6E4W - chains B and C of the 3 polymer chains in the assembly; structure by X-ray diffraction, 3.35 A resolution.

[Chain B]
Protein: 5'-AMP-activated protein kinase subunit beta-1
From: Rattus norvegicus
UniProtKB: P80386 (AAKB1_RAT); residues 68-270 here = UniProt positions 68-270
Sequence (204 residues; each row starts with the number of its first residue):
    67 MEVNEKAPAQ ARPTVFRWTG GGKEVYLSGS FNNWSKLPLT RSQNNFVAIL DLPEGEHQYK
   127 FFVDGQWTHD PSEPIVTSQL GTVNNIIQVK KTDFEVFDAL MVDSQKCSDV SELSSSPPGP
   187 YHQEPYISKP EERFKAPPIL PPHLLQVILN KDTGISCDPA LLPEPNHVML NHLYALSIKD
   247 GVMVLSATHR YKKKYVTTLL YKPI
Unresolved in the structure: 67-78, 172-200, 218-221
Sequence notes: initiating methionine (67)
Modified / non-standard residues: Ser108 (phosphoserine; SEP)
UniProt features mapped onto this chain:
  - modified residue: Ser96 (Phosphoserine), Ser101 (Phosphoserine), Ser108 (Phosphoserine), Thr148 (Phosphothreonine), Ser182 (Phosphoserine), Lys201 (N6-succinyllysine)
  - mutagenesis: Trp100 (W100G: Abolishes glycogen-binding; W100L: Partially inhibits glycogen-binding), Lys126 (K126Q: Abolishes glycogen-binding), Leu146 (L146A: Significantly reduces glycogen-binding), Asn150 (N150K: Abolishes glycogen-binding; N150Q: Significantly reduces glycogen-binding)
Residues lining bound ligands: HUG (1-O-(4,6-difluoro-5-{4-[(2S)-oxan-2-yl]phenyl}-1H-indole-3-carbonyl)-beta-D-glucopyranuronic acid): Val81, Arg83, Thr85, Thr106, Arg107, Ser108, Asn110, Asn111, Val113, Ile115

[Chain C]
Protein: 5'-AMP-activated protein kinase subunit gamma-1
From: Rattus norvegicus
UniProtKB: P80385 (AAKG1_RAT); residues 1-330 here = UniProt positions 1-330
Sequence (330 residues; each row starts with the number of its first residue):
     1 MESVAAESAP APENEHSQET PESNSSVYTT FMKSHRCYDL IPTSSKLVVF DTSLQVKKAF
    61 FALVTNGVRA APLWDSKKQS FVGMLTITDF INILHRYYKS ALVQIYELEE HKIETWREVY
   121 LQDSFKPLVC ISPNASLFDA VSSLIRNKIH RLPVIDPESG NTLYILTHKR ILKFLKLFIT
   181 EFPKPEFMSK SLEELQIGTY ANIAMVRTTT PVYVALGIFV QHRVSALPVV DEKGRVVDIY
   241 SKFDVINLAA EKTYNNLDVS VTKALQHRSH YFEGVLKCYL HETLEAIINR LVEAEVHRLV
   301 VVDEHDVVKG IVSLSDILQA LVLTGGEKKP
Unresolved in the structure: 1-27, 181-190, 269-275, 323-330
UniProt features mapped onto this chain:
  - motif: Leu137 to Glu158 (AMPK pseudosubstrate)
  - binding site (ADP): Arg69, Met84 to Asp89, Val129, His150, Arg151, Lys169, Ser241 to Asp244, Arg268, Leu276, His297, Arg298
  - binding site (AMP): Arg69, Met84 to Asp89, Val129, His150, Arg151, Lys169, Thr199, Ala204, Ser225, Ala226, Ser241 to Asp244, Arg268, Leu276, His297, Arg298, Ser313 to Asp316
  - binding site (ATP): Arg69, Met84 to Asp89, Val129, His150, Arg151, Lys169, Ser241 to Asp244, Arg268, Leu276, His297, Arg298
  - modified residue: Ser260 (Phosphoserine), Thr262 (Phosphothreonine), Ser269 (Phosphoserine)
Residues lining bound ligands:
  - ADP (adenosine-5'-diphosphate): Arg69, Met84, Thr86, Ile87, Thr88, Asp89, Tyr120, Lys126, Pro127, Leu128, Val129, Ile149, His150, Arg151, Pro153, Lys242
  - adenosine monophosphate (AMP), molecule 1: Arg69, Ser225, Ile239, Ser241, Lys242, Phe243, Asp244, Arg268, Leu276, Val296, His297, Arg298, Leu299, Val300
  - adenosine monophosphate (AMP), molecule 2: His150, Gly198, Thr199, Asn202, Ile203, Ala204, Val224, Ser225, Ala226, Pro228, Arg298, Ile311, Ser313, Ser315, Asp316

[How chain B and chain C interact]
Pairs across the interface (56):
  Pro225(B) - Lys46(C)
  Pro225(B) - Asn66(C)
  Pro225(B) - Gly67(C)
  Ala226(B) - Ser45(C)
  Ala226(B) - Lys46(C)  hydrogen bond (backbone-backbone)
  Leu227(B) - Pro42(C)  hydrophobic
  Leu227(B) - Ser44(C)
  Leu228(B) - Ser44(C)  hydrogen bond (backbone-backbone)
  Leu228(B) - Ser45(C)
  Leu228(B) - Lys46(C)
  Pro229(B) - Ser44(C)  hydrogen bond (backbone-side chain)
  Glu230(B) - Thr43(C)
  Asp246(B) - Lys58(C)
  Val248(B) - Leu54(C)  hydrophobic
  Val248(B) - Lys58(C)
  Tyr257(B) - Tyr38(C)  hydrophobic
  Tyr257(B) - Pro133(C)
  Tyr257(B) - Asn134(C)
  Tyr257(B) - Asp156(C)  hydrogen bond
  Tyr257(B) - Leu163(C)  hydrophobic
  Lys258(B) - Tyr38(C)
  Lys258(B) - Asn134(C)
  Lys259(B) - Tyr38(C)  hydrogen bond (backbone-side chain)
  Lys260(B) - Tyr38(C)  hydrogen bond (side chain-backbone)
  Lys260(B) - Ile41(C)  hydrogen bond (side chain-backbone)
  Lys260(B) - Pro42(C)
  Lys260(B) - Thr43(C)
  Tyr261(B) - Thr43(C)  hydrogen bond (backbone-backbone)
  Tyr261(B) - Ser44(C)
  Tyr261(B) - Ser45(C)  hydrogen bond (backbone-backbone)
  Val262(B) - Ser45(C)
  Val262(B) - Leu47(C)  hydrophobic
  Val262(B) - Leu163(C)
  Thr263(B) - Ser45(C)  hydrogen bond (backbone-backbone)
  Thr263(B) - Lys46(C)
  Thr263(B) - Leu47(C)  hydrogen bond (backbone-backbone)
  Thr264(B) - Leu47(C)
  Thr264(B) - Val49(C)
  Leu265(B) - Lys46(C)
  Leu265(B) - Leu47(C)  hydrogen bond (backbone-backbone)
  Leu265(B) - Val48(C)
  Leu265(B) - Val49(C)  hydrogen bond (backbone-backbone)
  Leu265(B) - Asn66(C)
  Leu266(B) - Val49(C)
  Tyr267(B) - Val48(C)  hydrophobic
  Tyr267(B) - Val49(C)  hydrogen bond (backbone-backbone)
  Tyr267(B) - Phe50(C)  hydrophobic
  Tyr267(B) - Asp51(C)  hydrogen bond (backbone-backbone)
  Tyr267(B) - Leu54(C)  hydrophobic
  Tyr267(B) - Ala62(C)  hydrophobic
  Tyr267(B) - Asn66(C)  hydrogen bond
  Lys268(B) - Asp51(C)  salt bridge
  Lys268(B) - Ser76(C)
  Pro269(B) - Asp51(C)
  Pro269(B) - Ser53(C)
  Pro269(B) - Leu54(C)
Other interface residues (no listed pair), chain B (23 interface residues in all): Ile214, Leu215
Other interface residues (no listed pair), chain C (26 interface residues in all): Asp39, Thr65, Thr162

[In short]
23 residues of chain B and 26 residues of chain C are in contact; the contacts include 16 hydrogen bonds and 1
salt bridge. Polar pairs include Lys268(B)-Asp51(C), Pro229(B)-Ser44(C) and Tyr257(B)-Asp156(C). Bound to
chain B: compound HUG. Bound to chain C: adenosine monophosphate and ADP.
Here chain B is 5'-AMP-activated protein kinase subunit beta-1 and chain C is 5'-AMP-activated protein kinase
subunit gamma-1, both from Rattus norvegicus. Entry 6E4W (Structure of AMPK bound to activator) was determined
by X-ray diffraction together with 6E4T and 6E4U from the same study.
